2WC4 - chain A; structure by X-ray diffraction, 1.70 A resolution.

[Chain A]
Protein: Beta-glucosidase A
Source organism: Thermotoga maritima
Notes: EC 3.2.1.21
UniProt: Q08638 (BGLA_THEMA); residues 2-446 here = UniProt positions 2-446
Chain sequence (468 residues; numbered -21 to 446; the number before each row is that of its first residue; numbers below 1 keep their minus sign (Met-21 is residue -21)):
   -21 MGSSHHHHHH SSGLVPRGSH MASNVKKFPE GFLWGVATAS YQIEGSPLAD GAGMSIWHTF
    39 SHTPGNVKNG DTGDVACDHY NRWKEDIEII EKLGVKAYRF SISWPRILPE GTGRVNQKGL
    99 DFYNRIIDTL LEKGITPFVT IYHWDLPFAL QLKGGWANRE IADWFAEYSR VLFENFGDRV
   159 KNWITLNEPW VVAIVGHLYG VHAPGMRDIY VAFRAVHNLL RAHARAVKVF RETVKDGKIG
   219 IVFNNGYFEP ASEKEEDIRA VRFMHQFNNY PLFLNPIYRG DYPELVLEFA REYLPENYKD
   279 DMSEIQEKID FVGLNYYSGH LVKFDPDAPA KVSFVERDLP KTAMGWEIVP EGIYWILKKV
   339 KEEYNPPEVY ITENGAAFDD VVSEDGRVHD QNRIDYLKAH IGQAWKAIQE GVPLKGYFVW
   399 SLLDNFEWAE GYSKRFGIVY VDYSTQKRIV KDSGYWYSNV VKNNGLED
Disordered / not traced: -21 to 2, 446
Curated features (UniProtKB/Swiss-Prot):
  - active site: Glu166 (Proton donor), Glu351 (Nucleophile)
Small-molecule neighbours: 3-imino-2-thia- (AMF; (3Z,5S,6R,7S,8R,8aS)-3-(octylimino)hexahydro[1,3]thiazolo[3,4-a]pyridine-5,6,7,8-tetrol): Gln20, His121, Trp122, Asn165, Glu166, Asn293, Tyr295, Ser296, His298, Phe312, Trp324, Glu351, Trp398, Glu405, Trp406, Phe414

[Summary]
Bound to chain A: 3-imino-2-thia-. UniProt lists active-site residues Glu166 and Glu351.
Chain A is Beta-glucosidase A (Thermotoga maritima); the structure, Structure of family 1 beta-glucosidase
from Thermotoga maritima in complex with 3-imino-2-thia-(+)-castanospermine, was determined by X-ray
diffraction, deposited together with 2WBG and 2WC3.
